4EN2 - chains M and D of the 3 polymer chains in the assembly; structure by X-ray diffraction, 2.58 A resolution.

Chain M:
Name: AP-1 complex subunit mu-1
From: Mus musculus
Notes: fragment: sorting motif recognition domain
UniProtKB: P35585 (AP1M1_MOUSE); numbering as in UniProt (aligned over 158-423)
Chain sequence (266 residues; row label = number of the first residue in the row):
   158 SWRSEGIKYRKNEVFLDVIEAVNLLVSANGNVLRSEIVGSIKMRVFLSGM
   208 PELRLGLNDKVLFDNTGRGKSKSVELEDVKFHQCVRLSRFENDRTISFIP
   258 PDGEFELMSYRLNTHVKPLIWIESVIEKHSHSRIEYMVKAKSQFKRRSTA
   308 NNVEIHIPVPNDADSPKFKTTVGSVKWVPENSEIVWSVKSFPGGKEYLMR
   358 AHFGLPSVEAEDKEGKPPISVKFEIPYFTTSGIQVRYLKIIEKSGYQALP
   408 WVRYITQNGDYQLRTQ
Unresolved in the structure: 363-372
Swiss-Prot annotation at these positions:
  - modified residue: T223 (Phosphothreonine)
What the authors report for this chain:
  - mutagenesis - K274E/K298E/K302E/R303D: abolished binding to MHC I CD-Nef fusion protein
  - mutagenesis - R225A/R393A: abolished binding to MHC I-CD-Nef fusion protein

Chain D:
Name: MHC-I
From: Homo sapiens
Notes: fragment: cytoplasmic domain
Chain sequence (28 residues; numbered 314 to 341; the number before each row is that of its first residue):
   314 DRKGGSYSQAAGSDSAQGSDVSLTACKV
Unresolved in the structure: 314-318, 331-341
What the authors report for this chain:
  - mutagenesis - D327A: abolished localization to MHC-I (citing earlier work)

Chain M / chain D interface:
Residue-residue contacts - 29 pairs, chain M then chain D:
  F172(M) - Y320(D)  hydrophobic
  L173(M) - Y320(D)
  D174(M) - Y320(D)  hydrogen bond
  R201(M) - Y320(D)  hydrogen bond
  T223(M) - Q330(D)  hydrogen bond
  R225(M) - D327(D)  salt bridge
  R225(M) - Q330(D)  hydrogen bond
  Y384(M) - S319(D)  hydrogen bond (side chain-backbone)
  R393(M) - A324(D)
  R393(M) - D327(D)  salt bridge
  R393(M) - A329(D)
  Y394(M) - A324(D)
  Y394(M) - S326(D)
  Y394(M) - D327(D)
  L395(M) - A324(D)  hydrogen bond (backbone-backbone)
  L395(M) - G325(D)
  K396(M) - G325(D)
  K396(M) - S326(D)
  L406(M) - Q322(D)
  P407(M) - Q322(D)
  P407(M) - A323(D)  hydrogen bond (backbone-backbone)
  P407(M) - A324(D)
  W408(M) - Y320(D)  hydrophobic
  W408(M) - S321(D)
  W408(M) - Q322(D)
  V409(M) - Y320(D)
  V409(M) - S321(D)  hydrogen bond (backbone-backbone)
  R410(M) - S319(D)
  R410(M) - Y320(D)  hydrogen bond
Also at the interface, not in a pair above, chain M (18 interface residues in all): V392, I397

In short:
18 residues of chain M face 11 of chain D across their interface; the contacts include 9 hydrogen bonds and 2
salt bridges. Polar contacts include R225(M)-D327(D), R393(M)-D327(D) and D174(M)-Y320(D). The paper reports
that K274E/K298E/K302E/R303D of chain M abolish binding to MHC I CD-Nef fusion protein; R225A/R393A of chain M
abolish binding to MHC I-CD-Nef fusion protein.
Chain M is AP-1 complex subunit mu-1 (Mus musculus) and chain D is MHC-I (Homo sapiens); the structure, HIV-1
Nef in complex with MHC-I cytoplasmic domain and Mu1 adaptin subunit of AP1 adaptor (second ..., was
determined by X-ray diffraction together with 4EMZ from the same study.
